Entry 6H5Q (electron microscopy, 3.30 A resolution); this record covers chains B and R.

[Chain B]
Protein: Nucleocapsid
From: Measles morbillivirus
Reference sequence: B8PZP0 (B8PZP0_9MONO); residue numbers follow UniProt; this construct covers 1-405
Chain sequence (415 residues; numbered 1 to 415; the number before each row is that of its first residue):
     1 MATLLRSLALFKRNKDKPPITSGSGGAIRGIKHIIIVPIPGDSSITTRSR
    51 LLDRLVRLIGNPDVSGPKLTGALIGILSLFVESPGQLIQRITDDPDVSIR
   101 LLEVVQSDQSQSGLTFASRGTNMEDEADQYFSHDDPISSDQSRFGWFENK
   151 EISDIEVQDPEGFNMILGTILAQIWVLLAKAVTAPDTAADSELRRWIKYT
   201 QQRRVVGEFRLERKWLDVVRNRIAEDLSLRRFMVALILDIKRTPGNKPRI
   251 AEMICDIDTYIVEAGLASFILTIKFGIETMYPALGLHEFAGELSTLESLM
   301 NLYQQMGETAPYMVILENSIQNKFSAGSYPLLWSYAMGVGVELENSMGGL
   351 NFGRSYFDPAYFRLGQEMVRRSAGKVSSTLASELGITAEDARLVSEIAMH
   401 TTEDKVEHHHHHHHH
Disordered / not traced: 1, 118-122, 133-140, 396-415
Differences from the reference sequence: expression tag (406-415)
From the paper describing this entry:
  - binding site for the 6-nt RNA strand (chain R): Lys180, Thr183, Arg194, Arg195, Gln202, Tyr260, Ala267, Arg354
  - binding site for the 6-nt RNA strand (chain R): Asn351 (proposed by the authors, not directly observed)
  - contacts within the chain: Arg195-Tyr260
  - conformationally variable residues (helix shift, loop rearrangement, order/disorder transition): Asp186 to Arg203, Leu316 to Phe324, Glu344 to Arg354

[Chain R]
Molecule: 6-nt RNA strand
Sequence (6 nucleotides; numbered 1 to 6; the number before each row is that of its first residue):
     1 AAAAAA

[How chain B and chain R interact]
Residue-residue contacts (31):
  Lys180(B) - A3(R)  salt bridge to the phosphate
  Lys180(B) - A4(R)  salt bridge to the phosphate
  Thr183(B) - A1(R)  hydrogen bond to the sugar
  Ala184(B) - A3(R)  phosphate contact
  Thr187(B) - A3(R)  phosphate contact
  Arg194(B) - A4(R)  salt bridge to the phosphate
  Arg194(B) - A5(R)  salt bridge to the phosphate
  Arg195(B) - A5(R)  salt bridge to the phosphate
  Lys198(B) - A6(R)  phosphate contact
  Gln201(B) - A6(R)  base contact
  Gln202(B) - A6(R)  sugar contact
  Thr259(B) - A5(R)  base contact
  Tyr260(B) - A5(R)  hydrogen bond to the base
  Tyr260(B) - A6(R)  hydrogen bond to the phosphate
  Gly265(B) - A1(R)  sugar contact
  Gly265(B) - A2(R)  phosphate contact
  Leu266(B) - A2(R)  phosphate contact
  Ala267(B) - A2(R)  hydrogen bond to the phosphate
  Ala267(B) - A3(R)  base contact
  Ser268(B) - A2(R)  phosphate contact
  Leu271(B) - A3(R)  base contact
  Ser346(B) - A3(R)  hydrogen bond to the sugar
  Ser346(B) - A4(R)  sugar contact
  Gly349(B) - A3(R)  sugar contact
  Leu350(B) - A2(R)  sugar contact
  Leu350(B) - A3(R)  sugar contact
  Asn351(B) - A2(R)  hydrogen bond to the sugar
  Gly353(B) - A1(R)  base contact
  Gly353(B) - A2(R)  hydrogen bond to the base
  Arg354(B) - A1(R)  hydrogen bond to the phosphate
  Arg354(B) - A2(R)  salt bridge to the phosphate
Other interface residues (no listed pair), chain B (24 interface residues in all): Ser191, Met347

[In short]
24 residues of chain B face 6 of chain R across their interface, with 8 hydrogen bonds and 6 salt bridges.
Among the polar pairs are Tyr260(B)-A5(R), Gly353(B)-A2(R) and Thr183(B)-A1(R). From the paper: a binding site
for the 6-nt RNA strand (chain R) at Lys180(B), Thr183(B) and Arg194(B) among others; conformational
variability at Asp186(B), Leu316(B) and Glu344(B).
Chain B is Nucleocapsid (Measles morbillivirus) and chain R is a 6-nt RNA strand; the structure, Cryo-EM
structure of in vitro assembled Measles virus N into nucleocapsid-like particles (NCLPs) bound to polyA ...,
was determined by electron microscopy together with 6H5S from the same study.
